PDB entry 3INJ | X-ray diffraction, 1.69 A resolution | chains B and D of the 4 polymer chains in the assembly

# Chain B (and D)
Molecule: Aldehyde dehydrogenase, mitochondrial
Organism: Homo sapiens
Notes: EC 1.2.1.3; chain D of this document is another copy of the same molecule, construct and numbering; everything in this record applies to it too
UniProt: P05091 (ALDH2_HUMAN); residues 1-500 here correspond to UniProt positions 18-517 (UniProt number = residue number + 17)
Sequence (500 residues; each row starts with the number of its first residue):
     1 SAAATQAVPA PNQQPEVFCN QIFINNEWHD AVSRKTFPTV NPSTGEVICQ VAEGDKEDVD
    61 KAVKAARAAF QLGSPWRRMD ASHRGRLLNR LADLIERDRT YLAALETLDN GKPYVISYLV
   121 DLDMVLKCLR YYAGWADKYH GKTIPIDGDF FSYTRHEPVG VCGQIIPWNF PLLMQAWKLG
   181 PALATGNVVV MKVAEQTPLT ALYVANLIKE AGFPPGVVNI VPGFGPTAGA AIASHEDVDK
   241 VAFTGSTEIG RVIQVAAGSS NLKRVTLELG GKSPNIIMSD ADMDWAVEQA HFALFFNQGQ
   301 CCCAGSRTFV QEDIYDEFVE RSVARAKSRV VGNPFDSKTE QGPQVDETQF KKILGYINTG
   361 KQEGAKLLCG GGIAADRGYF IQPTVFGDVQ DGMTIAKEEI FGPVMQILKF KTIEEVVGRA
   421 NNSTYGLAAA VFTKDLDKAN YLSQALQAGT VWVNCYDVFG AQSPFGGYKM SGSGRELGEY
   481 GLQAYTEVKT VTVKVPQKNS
Unresolved in the structure: 1-6
Curated features (UniProtKB/Swiss-Prot):
  - active site: Glu268 (Proton acceptor), Cys302 (Nucleophile)
  - binding site (NAD(+)): Gly245 to Gly250
  - site: Asn169 (Transition state stabilizer)
  - modified residue (N6-acetyllysine): Lys35, Lys56, Lys61, Lys142, Lys351, Lys366, Lys409, Lys411, Lys434
Cystine bridges: Cys301-Cys303
Bound ions: Na+: Thr39, Val40, Asp109, Gln196
Ligand contacts:
  - BXB (N-(1,3-benzodioxol-5-ylmethyl)-2,6-dichlorobenzamide): Val120, Met124, Phe170, Leu173, Met174, Trp177, Phe292, Phe296, Cys301, Tyr456, Asp457, Val458, Phe459
  - guanidine (GAI): Phe70, Glu157, Pro158, Val159, Gly160, Glu487
What the authors report for this chain:
  - binding site for BXB: Val120, Met124, Phe170, Leu173, Trp177, Phe292, Phe296, Asp457, Val458, Phe459
  - catalytic residues: Glu268, Cys302 (citing earlier work)

# Chain B / chain D interface
Residue-residue contacts (29; chain B residue first):
  Ser82(B) with Gln462(D)
  Arg86(B) with Arg130(D)
  Glu96(B) with Arg86(D), salt bridge
  Arg130(B) with Arg86(D)
  Tyr131(B) with Asp137(D); Lys138(D), hydrogen bond (backbone-side chain)
  Gly134(B) with Gly134(D); Lys138(D)
  Trp135(B) with Lys138(D)
  Asp137(B) with Tyr131(D); Gln462(D)
  Lys138(B) with Tyr131(D), hydrogen bond (side chain-backbone); Gly134(D); Trp135(D)
  His140(B) with Glu479(D), salt bridge
  Asp437(B) with Lys494(D); Pro496(D)
  Asn440(B) with Val493(D); Val495(D)
  Gln444(B) with Gln497(D), hydrogen bond (side chain-backbone); Asn499(D), hydrogen bond (side chain-backbone)
  Gln462(B) with Ser82(D); Asp137(D), hydrogen bond
  Glu479(B) with His140(D), salt bridge
  Val493(B) with Asn440(D)
  Val495(B) with Asn440(D)
  Gln497(B) with Gln444(D), hydrogen bond (backbone-side chain)
  Lys498(B) with Gln444(D)
  Asn499(B) with Gln444(D), hydrogen bond (backbone-side chain)
Other interface residues (no listed pair), chain B (24 interface residues in all): Asn89, Leu436, Lys494, Pro496
Other interface residues (no listed pair), chain D (25 interface residues in all): Asn89, Phe151, Leu436, Asp437, Tyr441, Lys498

# Summary
The interface between chain B and chain D involves 24 residues on one side and 25 on the other, with 7
hydrogen bonds and 3 salt bridges. Polar pairs include Glu96(B)-Arg86(D), His140(B)-Glu479(D) and
Tyr131(B)-Lys138(D). From the paper: catalytic residues Glu268(B) and Cys302(B); a binding site for BXB at
Val120(B), Met124(B) and Phe170(B) among others.
Both chains are Aldehyde dehydrogenase, mitochondrial (Homo sapiens). Entry 3INJ (Human Mitochondrial Aldehyde
Dehydrogenase complexed with agonist Alda-1) was determined by X-ray diffraction, deposited together with
3INL.
